Entry 2VM6 (X-ray diffraction, 2.20 A resolution); this record covers chains A and B.

[Chain A]
Protein: Bcl-2-related protein A1
Organism: Homo sapiens
Reference sequence: Q16548 (B2LA1_HUMAN); numbering as in UniProt (aligned over 1-149)
Sequence (150 residues; numbered 0 to 149; the number before each row is that of its first residue; numbering starts at 0):
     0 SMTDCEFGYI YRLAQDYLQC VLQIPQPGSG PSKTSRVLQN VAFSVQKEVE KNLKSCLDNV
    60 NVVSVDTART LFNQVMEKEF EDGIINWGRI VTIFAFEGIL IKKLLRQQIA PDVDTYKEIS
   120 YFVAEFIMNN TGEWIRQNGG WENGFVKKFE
Disordered / not traced: 25-30
Curated features (UniProtKB/Swiss-Prot):
  - motif: Lys77 to Gly97 (BH1), Glu132 to Lys147 (BH2)
What the authors report for this chain:
  - conformationally variable residues (order/disorder transition): Gln25 to Pro30
  - specificity-determining residues: Glu78, Glu80

[Chain B]
Protein: Bcl-2-like protein 11
Organism: Homo sapiens
Reference sequence: O43521 (BIM_HUMAN); numbering as in UniProt (aligned over 141-165)
Sequence (25 residues; numbered 141 to 165; the number before each row is that of its first residue):
   141 DMRPEIWIAQ ELRRIGDEFN AYYAR
Curated features (UniProtKB/Swiss-Prot):
  - motif: Ile148 to Tyr162 (BH3)
  - mutagenesis: Gly156 (G156A: Retains the ability to induce apoptosis. Abolishes interaction with BAX; in isoform Bim-alpha3 and isoform BimS. No effect on interaction with BCL2; G156E: Abolishes induction of apoptosis ...), Asn160 (N160A: Retains the ability to induce apoptosis. Abolishes interaction with BCL2; in isoform Bim-alpha3 and isoform BimS. No effect on interaction with BAX)
What the authors report for this chain:
  - conformationally variable residues (side-chain flip): Trp147, Ile155, Phe159

[Interface between chain A and chain B]
Pairs across the interface (54):
  Val40(A) - Phe159(B)  hydrophobic
  Ser43(A) - Phe159(B)
  Val44(A) - Ile155(B)
  Val44(A) - Phe159(B)  hydrophobic
  Glu47(A) - Arg154(B)  salt bridge
  Glu47(A) - Ile155(B)
  Val48(A) - Leu152(B)  hydrophobic
  Val48(A) - Ile155(B)  hydrophobic
  Asn51(A) - Glu151(B)  hydrogen bond
  Asn51(A) - Arg154(B)
  Leu52(A) - Trp147(B)
  Leu52(A) - Ile148(B)  hydrophobic
  Leu52(A) - Glu151(B)
  Ser54(A) - Trp147(B)
  Cys55(A) - Pro144(B)  hydrophobic
  Cys55(A) - Trp147(B)  hydrophobic
  Cys55(A) - Ile148(B)  hydrophobic
  Asn58(A) - Met142(B)
  Gln73(A) - Glu145(B)
  Val74(A) - Glu145(B)
  Val74(A) - Ile148(B)  hydrophobic
  Val74(A) - Ala149(B)
  Val74(A) - Leu152(B)  hydrophobic
  Met75(A) - Leu152(B)  hydrophobic
  Lys77(A) - Glu145(B)
  Lys77(A) - Ile146(B)
  Lys77(A) - Ala149(B)
  Lys77(A) - Arg153(B)  hydrogen bond (backbone-side chain)
  Glu78(A) - Ala149(B)
  Glu78(A) - Leu152(B)
  Glu78(A) - Arg153(B)  hydrogen bond (backbone-side chain)
  Glu80(A) - Arg153(B)
  Asp81(A) - Arg153(B)  salt bridge
  Asn85(A) - Gly156(B)
  Asn85(A) - Asp157(B)  hydrogen bond
  Asn85(A) - Asn160(B)
  Trp86(A) - Asn160(B)
  Gly87(A) - Gly156(B)
  Gly87(A) - Asn160(B)
  Arg88(A) - Arg153(B)
  Arg88(A) - Gly156(B)
  Arg88(A) - Asp157(B)  salt bridge
  Thr91(A) - Leu152(B)
  Thr91(A) - Ile155(B)
  Thr91(A) - Gly156(B)
  Phe95(A) - Ile148(B)  hydrophobic
  Phe95(A) - Leu152(B)  hydrophobic
  Lys146(A) - Arg165(B)  hydrogen bond (backbone-side chain)
  Lys147(A) - Asn160(B)  hydrogen bond (side chain-backbone)
  Lys147(A) - Tyr163(B)  hydrogen bond (side chain-backbone)
  Lys147(A) - Ala164(B)
  Lys147(A) - Arg165(B)
  Phe148(A) - Tyr163(B)  hydrophobic
  Glu149(A) - Arg165(B)  salt bridge
Interface residues without a listed pair, chain A (31 interface residues in all): Leu56, Val59, Leu70, Phe79
Interface residues without a listed pair, chain B (20 interface residues in all): Glu158
From the paper, about this interface:
  - residue pairs: Val40(A)-Tyr163(B), Leu52(A)-Trp147(B), Cys55(A)-Trp147(B), Arg88(A)-Asp157(B) (salt bridge), Phe148(A)-Tyr163(B)
  - interface residues, chain B: Ile148(B), Leu152(B), Ile155(B), Phe159(B), Tyr163(B)

[Overview]
The interface between chain A and chain B involves 31 residues on one side and 20 on the other, with 7
hydrogen bonds and 4 salt bridges. Polar contacts include Glu47(A)-Arg154(B), Asp81(A)-Arg153(B) and
Arg88(A)-Asp157(B). The paper describes contacts between Val40(A) and Tyr163(B), Leu52(A) and Trp147(B) and
Cys55(A) and Trp147(B) among others; a salt bridge between Arg88(A) and Asp157(B). From the paper: interface
residues Ile148(B), Leu152(B) and Ile155(B) among others; specificity determinants Glu78(A) and Glu80(A).
Here chain A is Bcl-2-related protein A1 and chain B is Bcl-2-like protein 11, both from Homo sapiens. Entry
2VM6 (Human Bcl2-A1 in complex with Bim-BH3 peptide) was determined by X-ray diffraction.
